PDB entry 1ZR2 | X-ray diffraction, 3.90 A resolution | chains Y and A of the 8 polymer chains in the assembly

Chain Y:
Molecule: Ttatcggacactg
Sequence (13 nucleotides; numbered 23 to 35; the number before each row is that of its first residue):
    23 TTATCGGACACTG

Chain A:
Molecule: Transposon gamma-delta resolvase
Organism: Escherichia coli
UniProtKB: P03012 (TNR1_ECOLI); numbering as in UniProt (aligned over 1-183)
Sequence (183 residues; numbered 1 to 183; the number before each row is that of its first residue):
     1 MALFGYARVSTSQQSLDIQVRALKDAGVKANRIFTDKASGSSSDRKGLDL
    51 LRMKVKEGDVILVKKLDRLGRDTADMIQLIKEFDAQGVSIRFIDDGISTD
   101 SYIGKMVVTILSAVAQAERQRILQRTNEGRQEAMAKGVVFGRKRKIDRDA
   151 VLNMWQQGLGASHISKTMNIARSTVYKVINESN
Sequence notes: engineered mutation Ala2 (Arg in P03012), Lys56 (Glu in P03012), Ser101 (Gly in P03012), Tyr102 (Glu in P03012), Ile103 (Met in P03012), Gln124 (Glu in P03012)
UniProt features mapped onto this chain:
  - DNA-binding region: Ala161 to Asn180 (H-T-H motif)
  - active site: Ser10 (O-(5'-phospho-DNA)-serine intermediate)

Chain Y / chain A interface:
Pairs across the interface - 20 pairs, chain Y then chain A:
  DT23(Y) - Arg130(A)  sugar contact
  DT24(Y) - Phe140(A)  sugar contact
  DT24(Y) - Gly141(A)  base contact
  DT24(Y) - Arg142(A)  hydrogen bond to the base
  DA25(Y) - Arg142(A)  sugar contact
  DA25(Y) - Arg144(A)  salt bridge to the phosphate
  DT26(Y) - Arg142(A)  hydrogen bond to the sugar
  DT26(Y) - Arg144(A)  phosphate contact
  DT26(Y) - Lys145(A)  hydrogen bond to the phosphate
  DT26(Y) - Ile146(A)  hydrogen bond to the phosphate
  DT26(Y) - Arg148(A)  salt bridge to the phosphate
  DT26(Y) - Thr174(A)  sugar contact
  DT26(Y) - Lys177(A)  base contact
  DC27(Y) - Ile170(A)  phosphate contact
  DC27(Y) - Ala171(A)  hydrogen bond to the phosphate
  DC27(Y) - Ser173(A)  base contact
  DC27(Y) - Thr174(A)  hydrogen bond to the phosphate
  DG28(Y) - Ala171(A)  base contact
  DG28(Y) - Ser173(A)  hydrogen bond to the base
  DG29(Y) - Ser173(A)  base contact
Also at the interface, not in a pair above, chain Y (8 interface residues in all): DA30
Also at the interface, not in a pair above, chain A (16 interface residues in all): Lys143, Asn169, Arg172

Summary:
Chain Y and chain A form an interface of 8 and 16 residues respectively; the contacts include 7 hydrogen bonds
and 2 salt bridges. Polar contacts include DT24(Y)-Arg142(A), DG28(Y)-Ser173(A) and DT26(Y)-Arg142(A). Curated
annotation (UniProt) lists active-site residue Ser10(A) on chain A.
Here chain Y is Ttatcggacactg and chain A is Transposon gamma-delta resolvase (Escherichia coli). Entry 1ZR2
(Structure of a Synaptic gamma-delta Resolvase Tetramer Covalently Linked to two Cleaved DNAs) was determined
by X-ray diffraction, deposited together with 1ZR4.
